Entry 9GUX (electron microscopy, 3.30 A resolution); this record covers chains A and I of the 31 polymer chains in the assembly.

[Chain A]
Molecule: 16S ribosomal RNA
From: Escherichia coli K-12
Sequence (1542 nucleotides; row label = number of the first residue in the row):
     1 AAAUUGAAGA GUUUGAUCAU GGCUCAGAUU GAACGCUGGC GGCAGGCCUA ACACAUGCAA
    61 GUCGAACGGU AACAGGAAGA AGCUUGCUUC UUUGCUGACG AGUGGCGGAC GGGUGAGUAA
   121 UGUCUGGGAA ACUGCCUGAU GGAGGGGGAU AACUACUGGA AACGGUAGCU AAUACCGCAU
   181 AACGUCGCAA GACCAAAGAG GGGUACCUUC GGGCCUCUUG CCAUCGGAUG UGCCCAGAUG
   241 GGAUUAGCUA GUAGGUGGGG UAACGGCUCA CCUAGGCGAC GAUCCCUAGC UGGUCUGAGA
   301 GGAUGACCAG CCACACUGGA ACUGAGACAC GGUCCAGACU CCUACGGGAG GCAGCAGUGG
   361 GGAAUAUUGC ACAAUGGGCG CAAGCCUGAU GCAGCCAUGC CGCGUGUAUG AAGAAGGCCU
   421 UCGGGUUGUA AAGUACUUUC AGCGGGGAGG AAGGGAGUAA AGUUAAUACC UUUGCUCAUU
   481 GACGUUACCC GCAGAAGAAG CACCGGCUAA CUCCGUGCCA GCAGCCXCGG UAAUACGGAG
   541 GGUGCAAGCG UUAAUCGGAA UUACUGGGCG UAAAGCGCAC GCAGGCGGUU UGUUAAGUCA
   601 GAUGUGAAAU CCCCGGGCUC AACCUGGGAA CUGCAUCUGA UACUGGCAAG CUUGAGUCUC
   661 GUAGAGGGGG GUAGAAUUCC AGGUGUAGCG GUGAAAUGCG UAGAGAUCUG GAGGAAUACC
   721 GGUGGCGAAG GCGGCCCCCU GGACGAAGAC UGACGCUCAG GUGCGAAAGC GUGGGGAGCA
   781 AACAGGAUUA GAUACCCUGG UAGUCCACGC CGUAAACGAU GUCGACUUGG AGGUUGUGCC
   841 CUUGAGGCGU GGCUUCCGGA GCUAACGCGU UAAGUCGACC GCCUGGGGAG UACGGCCGCA
   901 AGGUUAAAAC UCAAAUGAAU UGACGGGGGC CCGCACAAGC GGUGGAGCAU GUGGUUUAAU
   961 UCGAUGXAAC GCGAAGAACC UUACCUGGUC UUGACAUCCA CGGAAGUUUU CAGAGAUGAG
  1021 AAUGUGCCUU CGGGAACCGU GAGACAGGUG CUGCAUGGCU GUCGUCAGCU CGUGUUGUGA
  1081 AAUGUUGGGU UAAGUCCCGC AACGAGCGCA ACCCUUAUCC UUUGUUGCCA GCGGUCCGGC
  1141 CGGGAACUCA AAGGAGACUG CCAGUGAUAA ACUGGAGGAA GGUGGGGAUG ACGUCAAGUC
  1201 AUCAUGGCCC UUACGACCAG GGCUACACAC GUGCUACAAU GGCGCAUACA AAGAGAAGCG
  1261 ACCUCGCGAG AGCAAGCGGA CCUCAUAAAG UGCGUCGUAG UCCGGAUUGG AGUCUGCAAC
  1321 UCGACUCCAU GAAGUCGGAA UCGCUAGUAA UCGUGGAUCA GAAUGCCACG GUGAAUACGU
  1381 UCCCGGGCCU UGUACACACC GCCCGUCACA CCAUGGGAGU GGGUUGCAAA AGAAGUAGGU
  1441 AGCUUAACCU UCGGGAGGGC GCUUACCACU UUGUGAUUCA UGACUGGGGU GAAGUCGUAA
  1501 CAAGGUAACC GUAGGGGAAC CUGCGGUUGG AUCACCUCCU UA
Disordered / not traced: 1436-1465
Modified / non-standard residues: PSU (pseudouridine-5'-monophosphate) at position 516, G7M (N7-methyl-guanosine-5'-monophosphate) at position 527, 2MG (2N-methylguanosine-5'-monophosphate) at position 966, 5MC (5-methylcytidine-5'-monophosphate) at position 967, 2MG (2N-methylguanosine-5'-monophosphate) at position 1207, 2MG (2N-methylguanosine-5'-monophosphate) at position 1516, MA6 (6N-dimethyladenosine-5'-monophoshate) at position 1518, MA6 (6N-dimethyladenosine-5'-monophoshate) at position 1519
Ion coordination: Mg2+ site 1 near G21 (its only coordinating residue here); Mg2+ site 2 near C48 (its only coordinating residue here); Mg2+ site 3 near A53 (its only coordinating residue here); Mg2+ site 4 near A59 (its only coordinating residue here); Mg2+ site 5 near G100 (its only coordinating residue here); Mg2+ site 6 near G104 (its only coordinating residue here); Mg2+ site 7: A109, G331; Mg2+ site 8 near G111 (its only coordinating residue here); Mg2+ site 9: G115, G289; Mg2+ site 10: A116, G117, G289; Mg2+ site 11 near G145 (its only coordinating residue here); Mg2+ site 12 near A171 (its only coordinating residue here); 70 more Mg2+ sites not listed

[Chain I]
Molecule: 30S ribosomal protein S8
From: Escherichia coli K-12
UniProt: P0A7W7 (RS8_ECOLI); residue numbers follow UniProt; this construct covers 1-130
Sequence (130 residues; row label = number of the first residue in the row):
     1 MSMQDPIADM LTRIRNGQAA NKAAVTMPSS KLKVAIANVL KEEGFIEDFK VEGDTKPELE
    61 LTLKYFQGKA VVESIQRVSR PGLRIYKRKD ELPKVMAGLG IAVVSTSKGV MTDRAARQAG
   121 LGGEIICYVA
Disordered / not traced: 1

[Interface between chain A and chain I]
Contacting residue pairs - 59 pairs, chain A then chain I:
  C586(A) - Gln4(I)  base contact
  C586(A) - Pro81(I)  sugar contact
  G587(A) - Gln4(I)  sugar contact
  G587(A) - Pro81(I)  phosphate contact
  G587(A) - Arg84(I)  salt bridge to the phosphate
  G588(A) - Met3(I)  sugar contact
  G588(A) - Pro6(I)  phosphate contact
  U589(A) - Pro6(I)  phosphate contact
  U590(A) - Ser30(I)  phosphate contact
  U590(A) - Lys31(I)  hydrogen bond to the phosphate
  U591(A) - Lys31(I)  salt bridge to the phosphate
  G597(A) - Tyr86(I)  hydrogen bond to the base
  U598(A) - Tyr86(I)  sugar contact
  C599(A) - Lys87(I)  sugar contact
  C599(A) - Arg88(I)  phosphate contact
  C599(A) - Leu121(I)  sugar contact
  C599(A) - Gly122(I)  hydrogen bond to the sugar
  A600(A) - Arg88(I)  salt bridge to the phosphate
  A600(A) - Lys89(I)  hydrogen bond to the phosphate
  A600(A) - Gly120(I)  sugar contact
  G601(A) - Lys89(I)  phosphate contact
  A640(A) - Ser107(I)  hydrogen bond to the sugar
  U641(A) - Ser107(I)  sugar contact
  A642(A) - Ser105(I)  hydrogen bond to the base
  A642(A) - Thr106(I)  base contact
  A642(A) - Ser107(I)  base contact
  A642(A) - Gly109(I)  hydrogen bond to the sugar
  C643(A) - Leu32(I)  sugar contact
  C643(A) - Ser105(I)  sugar contact
  C643(A) - Glu124(I)  hydrogen bond to the sugar
  U652(A) - Thr55(I)  sugar contact
  U653(A) - Thr55(I)  base contact
  U653(A) - Lys56(I)  salt bridge to the phosphate
  G654(A) - Ser2(I)  sugar contact
  G755(A) - Ser2(I)  sugar contact
  G755(A) - Gln4(I)  base contact
  C756(A) - Ser2(I)  sugar contact
  C756(A) - Gln4(I)  base contact
  C823(A) - Ser2(I)  hydrogen bond to the sugar
  G824(A) - Ser2(I)  sugar contact
  G824(A) - Met3(I)  sugar contact
  A825(A) - Asp9(I)  hydrogen bond to the sugar
  A825(A) - Arg13(I)  hydrogen bond to the sugar
  C826(A) - Arg13(I)  sugar contact
  C826(A) - Asn16(I)  hydrogen bond to the base
  U827(A) - Ala20(I)  sugar contact
  U827(A) - Lys22(I)  salt bridge to the phosphate
  G874(A) - Asn16(I)  base contact
  U875(A) - Thr12(I)  base contact
  U875(A) - Arg15(I)  hydrogen bond to the sugar
  U875(A) - Asn16(I)  hydrogen bond to the base
  C876(A) - Ala8(I)  sugar contact
  C876(A) - Thr12(I)  hydrogen bond to the sugar
  G877(A) - Ser2(I)  base contact
  G877(A) - Asp5(I)  sugar contact
  A878(A) - Gln4(I)  sugar contact
  A878(A) - Arg80(I)  salt bridge to the phosphate
  A878(A) - Pro81(I)  sugar contact
  A878(A) - Gly82(I)  hydrogen bond to the phosphate
Other interface residues (no listed pair), chain A (33 interface residues in all): G633, U644, C879
Other interface residues (no listed pair), chain I (39 interface residues in all): Ser29, Lys33, Asp90, Lys108, Gly123

[Summary]
33 residues of chain A and 39 residues of chain I are in contact; the contacts include 16 hydrogen bonds and 6
salt bridges. Polar contacts include G597(A)-Tyr86(I), A642(A)-Ser105(I) and C826(A)-Asn16(I). A109(A) and
G331(A) coordinate Mg2+ site 7. G115(A) and G289(A) coordinate Mg2+ site 9.
Chain A is 16S ribosomal RNA and chain I is 30S ribosomal protein S8, both from Escherichia coli K-12; the
structure, 30S-TEC (TEC in expressome position) Inactive state 1, was determined by electron microscopy (same
publication as 9GUP, 9GUQ, 9GUR, 9GUS, 9GUT, 9GUU, 9GUV and 9GUW).
